Entry 2JDP (X-ray diffraction, 1.30 A resolution); this record covers chains B and C of the 4 polymer chains in the assembly.

[Chain B (and C)]
Name: Fucose-binding lectin pa-iil
Organism: Pseudomonas aeruginosa
Notes: chain C of this document is another copy of the same molecule, construct and numbering; everything in this record applies to it too
UniProtKB: Q9HYN5 (Q9HYN5_PSEAE); residues 0-114 here correspond to UniProt positions 1-115 (UniProt number = residue number + 1)
Sequence (115 residues; row label = number of the first residue in the row; numbering starts at 0):
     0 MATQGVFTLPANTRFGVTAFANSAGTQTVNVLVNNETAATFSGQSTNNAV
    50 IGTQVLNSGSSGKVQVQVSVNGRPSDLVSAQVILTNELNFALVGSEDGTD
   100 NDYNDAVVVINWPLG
Unresolved in the structure: 0
Sequence notes: engineered mutation A23 (Ser24 in Q9HYN5)
Bound ions: Ca2+ site 1: N21, D101, N103, D104 (together with methyl alpha-L-fucopyranoside); Ca2+ site 2: E95, D99, D101, D104 (together with methyl alpha-L-fucopyranoside); Ca2+ site 3: G114 (together with methyl alpha-L-fucopyranoside) (shared with 4 residues of chain A)
Residues lining bound ligands: methyl alpha-L-fucopyranoside (MFU): N21, S22, A23, T45, E95, D96, G97, D99, D101, N103, D104
From the paper describing this entry:
  - binding site for methyl alpha-L-fucopyranoside: A23, T45, D99, G114
  - mutagenesis - S23A: increased binding to methyl alpha-L-fucopyranoside
  - mutagenesis - S23A: unchanged binding to Me-alpha-Gal

[Interface between chain B and chain C]
Pairs across the interface - 17 pairs, chain B then chain C:
  A1(B) - T84(C)
  T2(B) - T84(C)  hydrogen bond (backbone-side chain)
  V5(B) - N85(C)
  F6(B) - N85(C)
  T7(B) - N85(C)  hydrogen bond
  A79(B) - I82(C)
  Q80(B) - V81(C)
  Q80(B) - I82(C)  hydrogen bond (backbone-backbone)
  V81(B) - Q80(C)
  V81(B) - V81(C)  hydrophobic
  I82(B) - A79(C)
  I82(B) - Q80(C)  hydrogen bond (backbone-backbone)
  T84(B) - A1(C)
  T84(B) - T2(C)  hydrogen bond (side chain-backbone)
  N85(B) - V5(C)
  N85(B) - F6(C)
  N85(B) - T7(C)  hydrogen bond (side chain-backbone)
Also at the interface, not in a pair above, chain B (13 interface residues in all): Q3, L83
Also at the interface, not in a pair above, chain C (13 interface residues in all): Q3, L83

[In short]
Chain B and chain C each contribute 13 residues to their interface; the contacts include 6 hydrogen bonds.
Polar contacts include T2(B)-T84(C), T7(B)-N85(C) and Q80(B)-I82(C). Ligands of chain B: methyl
alpha-L-fucopyranoside. From the paper: a binding site for methyl alpha-L-fucopyranoside at A23(B), T45(B) and
D99(B) among others; S23A of chain B increases binding to methyl alpha-L-fucopyranoside.
Both chains are Fucose-binding lectin pa-iil (Pseudomonas aeruginosa). Entry 2JDP (Mutant (S23A) of
Pseudomonas aeruginosa lectin II (PA-IIL) complexed with methyl-a-L-fucopyranoside) was determined by X-ray
diffraction together with 2JDM, 2JDN, 2JDU and 2JDY from the same study.
